4BD2 - chains A and C; structure by X-ray diffraction, 2.21 A resolution.

# Chain A
Protein: Apoptosis regulator bax
Organism: Homo sapiens
Reference sequence: Q07812 (BAX_HUMAN); residues 1-171 here = UniProt positions 1-171
Chain sequence (174 residues; row label = number of the first residue in the row):
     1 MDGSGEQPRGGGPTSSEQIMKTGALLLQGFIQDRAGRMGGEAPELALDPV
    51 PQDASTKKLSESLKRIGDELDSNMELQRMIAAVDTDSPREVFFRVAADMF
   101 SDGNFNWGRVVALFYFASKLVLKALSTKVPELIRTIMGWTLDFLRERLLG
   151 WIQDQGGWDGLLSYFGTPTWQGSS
Unresolved in the structure: 1-9, 38-48, 168-174
Construct notes: expression tag (172-174); engineered mutation Ser62 (Cys in Q07812), Ser126 (Cys in Q07812)
Swiss-Prot annotation at these positions:
  - motif: Leu59 to Asn73 (BH3), Asp98 to Ser118 (BH1), Gly150 to Phe165 (BH2)
  - modified residue: Met1 (N-acetylmethionine)
  - cross-link: Lys128 (Glycyl lysine isopeptide (Lys-Gly) (interchain with G-Cter in ubiquitin))
  - natural variant: Gly11 (G11E: In a plasmacytoma cell line), Gly67 (G67R: In a T-cell acute lymphoblastic leukemia cell line), Gly108 (G108V: In a Burkitt lymphoma)
  - mutagenesis: Lys21 (K21E: Reduces interaction with BCL2L11, homooligomerization and triggering of apoptosis), Met74 (M74D/E: Strongly reduced interaction with MCL1, BCL2, BCL2L1 and BCL2L2. No effect on cytochrome c release and subsequent apoptosis triggered by etoposide), Lys128 (K128R: Partial loss of polyubiquitination)
From the paper describing this entry:
  - mutagenesis - R109D: abolished binding to Apoptosis regulator bax (chain A)
  - mutagenesis - R109D: increased binding to BaxBH3 peptide D68R
  - mutagenesis - V121C/I136C: unchanged binding to BH3 peptides

# Chain C
Protein: BH3-interacting domain death agonist
Reference sequence: P55957 (BID_HUMAN); residues 76-109 here = UniProt positions 76-109
Chain sequence (34 residues; numbered 76 to 109; the number before each row is that of its first residue):
    76 SESQEDIIRNIARHLAQVGDSMDRSIPPGLVNGL
Unresolved in the structure: 106-109
From the paper describing this entry:
  - mutagenesis - M97A: decreased binding to Apoptosis regulator bax (chain A)

# How chain A and chain C interact
Contacting residue pairs - 40 pairs, chain A then chain C:
  Arg65(A) with Pro102(C); Pro103(C), hydrogen bond (side chain-backbone)
  Ile66(A) with Met97(C), hydrophobic
  Glu69(A) with Gly104(C); Leu105(C), hydrogen bond (side chain-backbone)
  Leu70(A) with Val93(C), hydrophobic; Leu105(C), hydrophobic
  Asn73(A) with His89(C); Leu105(C)
  Leu76(A) with His89(C)
  Met79(A) with Ile82(C); Asn85(C); Ile86(C); His89(C)
  Ile80(A) with Ile86(C), hydrophobic
  Ala82(A) with Gln79(C), hydrogen bond (backbone-side chain)
  Val83(A) with Gln79(C); Ile82(C), hydrophobic; Ile83(C), hydrophobic; Ile86(C), hydrophobic
  Asp84(A) with Gln79(C), hydrogen bond (backbone-side chain)
  Arg94(A) with Glu80(C), salt bridge; Ile83(C)
  Val95(A) with Ile83(C), hydrophobic; Ala87(C)
  Asp98(A) with Arg84(C); Ala87(C)
  Met99(A) with Ala87(C); Leu90(C), hydrophobic; Ala91(C)
  Asn106(A) with Gly94(C); Asp95(C), hydrogen bond
  Gly108(A) with Gly94(C); Met97(C)
  Arg109(A) with Ala91(C); Gly94(C); Asp95(C), salt bridge
  Ala112(A) with Leu90(C)
  Phe116(A) with Ile86(C), hydrophobic; Leu90(C), hydrophobic
Also at the interface, not in a pair above, chain A (23 interface residues in all): Glu75, Val91, Val111
The authors on this interface:
  - residue pairs: Arg94(A)-Ile83(C), Arg109(A)-Asp95(C) (salt bridge), Met97(C)-Ile66(A)
  - interface residues, chain C: Leu90(C), Val93(C)

# Summary
The interface between chain A and chain C involves 23 residues on one side and 19 on the other, with 5
hydrogen bonds and 2 salt bridges. Polar pairs include Arg94(A)-Glu80(C), Arg109(A)-Asp95(C) and
Arg65(A)-Pro103(C). The authors report contacts between Arg94(A) and Ile83(C) and Met97(C) and Ile66(A); a
salt bridge between Arg109(A) and Asp95(C). From the paper: R109D of chain A abolishes binding to Apoptosis
regulator bax (chain A); interface residues Leu90(C) and Val93(C); 3 substitutions were tested in all.
Here chain A is Apoptosis regulator bax (Homo sapiens) and chain C is BH3-interacting domain death agonist.
Entry 4BD2 (Bax domain swapped dimer in complex with BidBH3) was determined by X-ray diffraction together with
4BD6, 4BD7, 4BD8 and 4BDU from the same study.
